Entry 4C9K (X-ray diffraction, 2.18 A resolution); this record covers chain A.

== Chain A ==
Protein: Cytochrome P450
Source organism: Novosphingobium aromaticivorans
UniProt: Q2GB12 (Q2GB12_NOVAD); numbering as in UniProt (aligned over 1-421)
Sequence (421 residues; numbered 1 to 421; the number before each row is that of its first residue):
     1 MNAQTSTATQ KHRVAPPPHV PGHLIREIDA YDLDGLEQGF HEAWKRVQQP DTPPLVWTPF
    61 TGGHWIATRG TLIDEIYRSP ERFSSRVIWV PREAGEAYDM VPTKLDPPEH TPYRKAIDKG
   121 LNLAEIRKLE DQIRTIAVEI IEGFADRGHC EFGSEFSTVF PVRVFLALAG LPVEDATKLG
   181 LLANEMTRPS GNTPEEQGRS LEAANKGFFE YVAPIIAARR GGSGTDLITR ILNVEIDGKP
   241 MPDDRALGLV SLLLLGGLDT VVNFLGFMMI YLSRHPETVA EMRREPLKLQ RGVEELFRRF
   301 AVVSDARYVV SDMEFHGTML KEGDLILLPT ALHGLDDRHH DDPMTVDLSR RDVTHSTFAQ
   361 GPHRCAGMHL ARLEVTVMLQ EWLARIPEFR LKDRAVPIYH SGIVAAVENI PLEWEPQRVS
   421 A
Disordered / not traced: 1-9, 418-421
Metal / ion sites: heme Fe: Cys365 (together with 5-exo-hydroxycamphor)
Ligand contacts:
  - 5-exo-hydroxycamphor / camphor: Trp89, Tyr98, Thr103, Thr187, Leu252, Leu255, Gly256, Thr260, Val303, Asp305, Val404
  - heme (HEM): Tyr77, Ile88, Pro102, Thr103, His110, Arg114, Ile117, Leu121, Phe165, Leu252, Leu253, Gly256, Gly257, Thr260, Val261, Phe264, Phe297, Val302, Val303, Asp305, Arg307, Thr357, Phe358, Ala359, Pro362, His363, Cys365, Ala366, Gly367, Leu370, Ala371
From the paper describing this entry:
  - contacts within the chain: Asn184-Arg188, Thr187-Arg188, Arg188-Asp259 (salt bridge), Gly256-Thr260 (hydrogen bond), Arg188-Val404
  - conformationally variable residues: Asp259
  - catalytic residues: Asp259 (proposed by the authors, not directly observed)
  - catalytic residues: Thr260

== Summary ==
Bound to chain A: heme and 5-exo-hydroxycamphor / camphor. The paper reports catalytic residues Asp259 and
Thr260; conformational variability at Asp259.
Chain A is Cytochrome P450 (Novosphingobium aromaticivorans); the structure, Structure of Camphor and
Hydroxycamphor bound wild type CYP101D1, was determined by X-ray diffraction together with 4C9L, 4C9M, 4C9N
and 4C9O from the same study.
